9B7X - chains D and F of the 8 polymer chains in the assembly; structure by electron microscopy, 2.76 A resolution.

== Chain D (and F) ==
Molecule: Capsid protein VP1
From: Adeno-associated virus
Notes: chain F of this document is another copy of the same molecule, construct and numbering; everything in this record applies to it too
UniProt: Q6JC40 (Q6JC40_9VIRU); residue numbers follow UniProt; this construct covers 1-736
Sequence (736 residues; numbered 1 to 736; the number before each row is that of its first residue):
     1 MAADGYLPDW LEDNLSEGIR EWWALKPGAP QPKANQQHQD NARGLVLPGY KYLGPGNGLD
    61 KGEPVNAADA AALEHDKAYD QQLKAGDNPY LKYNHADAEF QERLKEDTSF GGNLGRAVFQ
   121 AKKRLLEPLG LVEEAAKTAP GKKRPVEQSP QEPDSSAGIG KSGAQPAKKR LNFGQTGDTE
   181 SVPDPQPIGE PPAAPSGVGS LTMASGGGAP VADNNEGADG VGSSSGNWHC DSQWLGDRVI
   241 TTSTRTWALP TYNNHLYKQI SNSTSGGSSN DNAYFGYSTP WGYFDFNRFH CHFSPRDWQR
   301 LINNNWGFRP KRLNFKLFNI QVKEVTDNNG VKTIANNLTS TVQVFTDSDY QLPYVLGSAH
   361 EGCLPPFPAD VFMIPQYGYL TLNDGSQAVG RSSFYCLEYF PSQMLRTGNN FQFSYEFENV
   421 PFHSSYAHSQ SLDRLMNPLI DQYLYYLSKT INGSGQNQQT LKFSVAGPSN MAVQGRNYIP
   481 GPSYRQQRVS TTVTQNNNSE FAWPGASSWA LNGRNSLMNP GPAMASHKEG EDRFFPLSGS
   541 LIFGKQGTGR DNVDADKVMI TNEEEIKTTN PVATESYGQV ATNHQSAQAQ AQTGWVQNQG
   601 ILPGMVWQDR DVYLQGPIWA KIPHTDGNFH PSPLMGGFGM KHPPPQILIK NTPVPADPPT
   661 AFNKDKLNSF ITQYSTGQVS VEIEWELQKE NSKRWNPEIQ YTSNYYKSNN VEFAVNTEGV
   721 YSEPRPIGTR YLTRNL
Not modelled in the structure: 1-238, 296-306, 436-474, 689-736 (chain F: 1-218, 656-667)

== Interface between chain D and chain F ==
Residue-residue contacts (250; chain D residue first):
  I260(D) - P438(F)  hydrophobic
  D271(D) - R434(F)  hydrogen bond (backbone-side chain)
  N272(D) - R434(F)
  N272(D) - N470(F)  hydrogen bond
  N272(D) - M471(F)  hydrogen bond (side chain-backbone)
  N272(D) - A472(F)  hydrogen bond (side chain-backbone)
  A273(D) - R434(F)  hydrogen bond (backbone-side chain)
  Y274(D) - R434(F)
  Y274(D) - M471(F)  hydrophobic
  S278(D) - L439(F)
  Y283(D) - N437(F)  hydrogen bond
  R288(D) - Y443(F)
  Q351(D) - N691(F)  hydrogen bond (side chain-backbone)
  Q351(D) - K693(F)
  Q351(D) - N735(F)  hydrogen bond (backbone-side chain)
  L352(D) - N735(F)
  P353(D) - Q430(F)
  P353(D) - N735(F)
  Y354(D) - L435(F)
  V355(D) - N437(F)
  G357(D) - N477(F)  hydrogen bond (backbone-side chain)
  S358(D) - L435(F)
  S358(D) - M436(F)
  S358(D) - Q442(F)  hydrogen bond (backbone-side chain)
  A359(D) - Q442(F)
  A359(D) - Y443(F)  hydrogen bond (backbone-backbone)
  H360(D) - M436(F)
  H360(D) - N437(F)  hydrogen bond (side chain-backbone)
  H360(D) - I440(F)  hydrogen bond (side chain-backbone)
  H360(D) - D441(F)  hydrogen bond (side chain-backbone)
  H360(D) - Y443(F)
  E361(D) - I440(F)
  E361(D) - D441(F)  hydrogen bond (backbone-backbone)
  E361(D) - Y443(F)
  P375(D) - I440(F)  hydrophobic
  Q376(D) - N437(F)  hydrogen bond (backbone-side chain)
  Q376(D) - L439(F)
  Y377(D) - L439(F)
  G378(D) - N437(F)
  G378(D) - P438(F)
  G378(D) - L439(F)
  Y379(D) - P438(F)
  L380(D) - Q430(F)  hydrogen bond (backbone-side chain)
  L380(D) - R434(F)
  L380(D) - M436(F)  hydrophobic
  L380(D) - P438(F)  hydrophobic
  L380(D) - M471(F)  hydrophobic
  T381(D) - S429(F)  hydrogen bond (side chain-backbone)
  L382(D) - H428(F)
  L382(D) - S429(F)  hydrogen bond (backbone-backbone)
  L382(D) - Q430(F)
  L382(D) - T568(F)
  D384(D) - E529(F)
  V389(D) - E529(F)
  G390(D) - R694(F)
  R391(D) - A427(F)
  R391(D) - E564(F)  salt bridge
  R391(D) - E565(F)
  R391(D) - R694(F)  hydrogen bond (backbone-side chain)
  R391(D) - T733(F)
  S392(D) - R694(F)  hydrogen bond (backbone-side chain)
  S392(D) - N696(F)  hydrogen bond (backbone-side chain)
  S393(D) - S429(F)
  S393(D) - R694(F)
  S393(D) - N696(F)
  F394(D) - R694(F)
  F394(D) - W695(F)  hydrogen bond (backbone-backbone)
  F394(D) - N696(F)  hydrogen bond (backbone-side chain)
  Y395(D) - K693(F)
  Y395(D) - R694(F)
  Y395(D) - N735(F)  hydrogen bond
  Y399(D) - K693(F)  hydrogen bond (backbone-side chain)
  Y399(D) - W695(F)  hydrophobic
  F400(D) - K693(F)
  P482(D) - L602(F)  hydrophobic
  P482(D) - P603(F)
  Y484(D) - G578(F)
  Y484(D) - Q579(F)  hydrogen bond (side chain-backbone)
  Y484(D) - V580(F)
  Y484(D) - Q599(F)
  R485(D) - V580(F)
  R485(D) - A581(F)
  R485(D) - T582(F)  hydrogen bond (side chain-backbone)
  R485(D) - N583(F)
  Q486(D) - A581(F)
  Q487(D) - A581(F)
  Q487(D) - N583(F)
  Q487(D) - H584(F)
  Q487(D) - Q585(F)  hydrogen bond (side chain-backbone)
  Q487(D) - A591(F)
  Q487(D) - Q592(F)
  R488(D) - H584(F)  hydrogen bond
  R488(D) - Q585(F)  hydrogen bond (backbone-side chain)
  V489(D) - Q585(F)
  V493(D) - Q459(F)
  V493(D) - T460(F)
  V493(D) - L461(F)  hydrophobic
  Q495(D) - S586(F)
  Q495(D) - A587(F)  hydrogen bond (backbone-backbone)
  N496(D) - Q459(F)  hydrogen bond (backbone-side chain)
  N496(D) - L461(F)
  N496(D) - Q585(F)
  N497(D) - Q459(F)
  N497(D) - S586(F)  hydrogen bond (side chain-backbone)
  N497(D) - A587(F)
  N497(D) - A589(F)  hydrogen bond (side chain-backbone)
  N497(D) - Q590(F)
  N498(D) - I451(F)
  N498(D) - G455(F)  hydrogen bond (side chain-backbone)
  N498(D) - N457(F)
  N498(D) - Q458(F)  hydrogen bond (side chain-backbone)
  N498(D) - Q459(F)
  S499(D) - T450(F)  hydrogen bond (backbone-side chain)
  S499(D) - I451(F)
  E500(D) - S448(F)
  E500(D) - K449(F)
  E500(D) - T450(F)  hydrogen bond (side chain-backbone)
  E500(D) - I451(F)
  F501(D) - T450(F)  hydrogen bond (backbone-side chain)
  F501(D) - Q585(F)
  A502(D) - L447(F)
  A502(D) - S448(F)
  W503(D) - V473(F)  hydrophobic
  P504(D) - T593(F)
  S507(D) - Q579(F)
  S507(D) - V580(F)
  S507(D) - A581(F)
  S508(D) - G578(F)
  S508(D) - Q579(F)  hydrogen bond (backbone-backbone)
  W509(D) - D433(F)
  W509(D) - R476(F)
  W509(D) - I479(F)
  W509(D) - P480(F)
  W509(D) - Y577(F)
  A510(D) - S576(F)
  A510(D) - Y577(F)  hydrogen bond (backbone-backbone)
  L511(D) - L432(F)  hydrophobic
  L511(D) - D433(F)
  L511(D) - P480(F)  hydrophobic
  L511(D) - K567(F)
  L511(D) - T568(F)
  L511(D) - N570(F)
  N512(D) - K528(F)
  N512(D) - E529(F)  hydrogen bond (side chain-backbone)
  N512(D) - K567(F)
  G513(D) - K528(F)
  R514(D) - S431(F)  hydrogen bond
  R514(D) - D433(F)  salt bridge
  R514(D) - R434(F)
  N515(D) - A472(F)
  S516(D) - D433(F)
  S516(D) - A472(F)
  S516(D) - R476(F)
  L517(D) - A472(F)  hydrogen bond (backbone-backbone)
  L517(D) - V473(F)  hydrophobic
  M518(D) - I479(F)  hydrophobic
  N519(D) - V473(F)  hydrogen bond (side chain-backbone)
  N519(D) - Q474(F)
  N519(D) - G475(F)
  N519(D) - R476(F)  hydrogen bond (backbone-backbone)
  P520(D) - R476(F)
  F535(D) - L461(F)  hydrophobic
  I542(D) - Y443(F)
  I542(D) - L444(F)
  I542(D) - Y445(F)  hydrogen bond (backbone-backbone)
  I542(D) - F463(F)  hydrophobic
  F543(D) - Y443(F)  hydrophobic
  F543(D) - Y445(F)
  G544(D) - Y445(F)
  T548(D) - Y445(F)
  G549(D) - Y445(F)  hydrogen bond (backbone-side chain)
  R550(D) - D441(F)  salt bridge
  R550(D) - S464(F)
  R550(D) - V465(F)  hydrogen bond (backbone-backbone)
  D551(D) - F463(F)
  D551(D) - S464(F)
  N552(D) - S448(F)  hydrogen bond
  N552(D) - K449(F)
  N552(D) - K462(F)
  N552(D) - F463(F)  hydrogen bond (backbone-backbone)
  N552(D) - S464(F)  hydrogen bond (backbone-side chain)
  V553(D) - L461(F)
  V553(D) - K462(F)
  V553(D) - F463(F)  hydrogen bond (backbone-backbone)
  D554(D) - L461(F)
  D554(D) - K462(F)  salt bridge
  A555(D) - L461(F)
  A555(D) - F463(F)  hydrophobic
  V558(D) - Y445(F)  hydrophobic
  V558(D) - F463(F)  hydrophobic
  I560(D) - F463(F)  hydrophobic
  T574(D) - H584(F)  hydrogen bond (backbone-side chain)
  E575(D) - H584(F)  salt bridge
  Q597(D) - V580(F)
  Q597(D) - A581(F)
  Q597(D) - T582(F)
  N598(D) - V596(F)
  N598(D) - N598(F)
  N598(D) - Q599(F)  hydrogen bond
  Q599(D) - L602(F)
  G600(D) - I601(F)
  I601(D) - I601(F)  hydrogen bond (backbone-backbone)
  Q615(D) - Y443(F)
  G616(D) - Y443(F)
  P617(D) - Y443(F)
  A620(D) - N477(F)
  K621(D) - Y478(F)
  K621(D) - L736(F)
  I622(D) - Y478(F)
  P623(D) - Y478(F)
  P623(D) - L736(F)  hydrophobic
  H624(D) - Y426(F)
  H624(D) - H428(F)  hydrogen bond (backbone-side chain)
  H624(D) - R734(F)
  H624(D) - L736(F)
  T625(D) - H428(F)
  T625(D) - V606(F)
  T625(D) - W607(F)
  T625(D) - Q608(F)
  D626(D) - S424(F)  hydrogen bond
  D626(D) - W607(F)
  D626(D) - Q608(F)
  D626(D) - D609(F)  hydrogen bond (side chain-backbone)
  D626(D) - H630(F)
  D626(D) - R730(F)  salt bridge
  G627(D) - V606(F)
  G627(D) - W607(F)  hydrogen bond (backbone-backbone)
  G627(D) - H630(F)
  N628(D) - M605(F)
  N628(D) - V606(F)
  N628(D) - W607(F)
  F629(D) - I601(F)  hydrophobic
  F629(D) - L602(F)
  F629(D) - P603(F)
  F629(D) - G604(F)  hydrogen bond (backbone-backbone)
  F629(D) - M605(F)  hydrogen bond (backbone-backbone)
  F629(D) - W607(F)
  F629(D) - F629(F)  hydrophobic
  H630(D) - P603(F)
  H630(D) - G604(F)  hydrogen bond (backbone-backbone)
  P631(D) - Y478(F)  hydrogen bond (backbone-side chain)
  P633(D) - N477(F)
  P633(D) - Y478(F)
  L634(D) - R476(F)
  L634(D) - N477(F)  hydrogen bond (backbone-backbone)
  L634(D) - I479(F)  hydrophobic
  L634(D) - P603(F)
  M635(D) - L444(F)  hydrophobic
  M635(D) - G475(F)
  M635(D) - N477(F)  hydrogen bond (backbone-side chain)
Other interface residues (no listed pair), chain D (120 interface residues in all): Y277, D349, C396, S490, T494, G505, A506, P522, L537, L541, W607, S632, G639
Other interface residues (no listed pair), chain F (104 interface residues in all): Q456, P468, S469, T569, P571, V572, Q588, G600, I699

== Summary ==
120 residues of chain D face 104 of chain F across their interface, with 67 hydrogen bonds and 6 salt bridges.
Polar pairs include R391(D)-E564(F), R514(D)-D433(F) and R550(D)-D441(F).
Both chains are Capsid protein VP1 (Adeno-associated virus). Entry 9B7X (Fab3-7 in complex with the capsid of
Adeno-associated virus type 9) was determined by electron microscopy together with 9B6N, 9B6O, 9B6Q, 9B6R,
9B6S, 9B6T and 9 further entries from the same study.
